6HIK - chains A and L; structure by X-ray diffraction, 1.65 A resolution.

[Chain A]
Protein: Transcriptional enhancer factor TEF-3
Source organism: Homo sapiens
Notes: fragment: C-terminal domain, YAP binding domain
UniProt: Q15561 (TEAD4_HUMAN), isoform Q15561-3; residues 216-434 here correspond to UniProt positions 173-391 (UniProt number = residue number - 43)
Amino-acid sequence (219 residues; numbered 216 to 434; the number before each row is that of its first residue):
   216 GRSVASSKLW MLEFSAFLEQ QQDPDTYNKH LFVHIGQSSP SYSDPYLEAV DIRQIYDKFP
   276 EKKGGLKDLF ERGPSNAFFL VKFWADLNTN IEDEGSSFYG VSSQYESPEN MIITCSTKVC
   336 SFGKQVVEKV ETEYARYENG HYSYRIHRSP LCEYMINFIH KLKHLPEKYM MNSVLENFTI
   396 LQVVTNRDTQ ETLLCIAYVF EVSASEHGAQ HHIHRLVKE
Disordered / not traced: 306-309
Glycans and other covalent adducts: myristic acid (MYR) linked to Cys367
Construct notes: engineered mutation His429 (Tyr386 in Q15561)

[Chain L]
Protein: Transcriptional coactivator YAP1
UniProt: P46937 (YAP1_HUMAN); residue numbers follow UniProt; this construct covers 60-99
Amino-acid sequence (41 residues; each row starts with the number of its first residue):
    59 XDSETDLEAL FNAVMNPKTA NVPQTVPMRL RKLPDSFFKP P
Modified positions: ACE (acetyl group) at position 59
Construct notes: expression tag (59)
Curated features (UniProtKB/Swiss-Prot):
  - modified residue: Ser61 (Phosphoserine), Thr63 (Phosphothreonine), Lys90 (N6-lactoyllysine)
  - mutagenesis: Ser61 (S61A: In YAP-4SA; prevents phosphorylation by LATS1 and LATS2, promoting retention in the nucleus; when associated with A-109; A-127 and A-164. Prevents phosphorylation by PRPK4 ...), Val80 (V80A: No change in interaction with TEAD4. Reduced interaction with TEAD4 and transforming ability; when associated with A-84 and A-85), Val84 (V84A: Reduced interaction with TEAD4 and transforming ability; when associated with A-80 and A-85), Pro85 (P85A: Reduced interaction with TEAD4 and transforming ability; when associated with A-80 and A-84), Met86 (M86A: Complete loss of interaction with TEAD1), Arg89 (R89A: Complete loss of interaction with TEAD1), Lys90 (K90R: Nearly abolished lactylation), Leu91 (L91A: Complete loss of interaction with TEAD1), Ser94 (S94A: Loss of interaction with TEAD1, TEAD2, TEAD3 and TEAD4 ...), Phe95 (F95A: Complete loss of interaction with TEAD1), Phe96 (F96A: Loss of interaction with TEAD1)

[Chain A / chain L interface]
Pairs across the interface (53):
  Glu263(A) with Pro92(L); Ser94(L)
  Val265(A) with Leu91(L), hydrophobic; Pro92(L)
  Gln269(A) with Arg89(L), hydrogen bond (backbone-side chain); Lys90(L), hydrogen bond (side chain-backbone)
  Asp272(A) with Thr83(L); Arg89(L), salt bridge
  Lys273(A) with Met86(L); Arg89(L)
  Leu295(A) with Phe95(L), hydrophobic
  Lys297(A) with Phe95(L), hydrogen bond (side chain-backbone); Phe96(L)
  Trp299(A) with Phe95(L); Pro98(L)
  Ser336(A) with Glu62(L); Leu68(L)
  Phe337(A) with Glu62(L); Leu68(L), hydrophobic; Val80(L), hydrophobic; Pro81(L)
  Lys339(A) with Glu62(L); Thr63(L)
  Val341(A) with Thr63(L)
  Tyr369(A) with Leu65(L)
  Phe373(A) with Leu65(L), hydrophobic; Leu68(L), hydrophobic; Phe69(L)
  Lys376(A) with Leu65(L); Glu66(L), salt bridge; Phe69(L)
  Leu377(A) with Phe69(L)
  Leu380(A) with Phe69(L), hydrophobic; Val72(L), hydrophobic; Met73(L), hydrophobic
  Pro381(A) with Met73(L)
  Met385(A) with Val72(L), hydrophobic
  Ser388(A) with Val72(L)
  Val389(A) with Phe69(L), hydrophobic; Val72(L), hydrophobic
  Glu391(A) with Pro85(L); Met86(L), hydrogen bond (side chain-backbone)
  Asn392(A) with Thr83(L), hydrogen bond
  Val414(A) with Phe95(L), hydrophobic
  Glu416(A) with Arg87(L), salt bridge
  Gln425(A) with Pro99(L)
  His426(A) with Pro99(L)
  His427(A) with Ser94(L), hydrogen bond (side chain-backbone); Lys97(L), hydrogen bond (side chain-backbone); Pro99(L)
  His429(A) with Pro92(L); Ser94(L); Phe95(L)
Other interface residues (no listed pair), chain A (33 interface residues in all): Ala264, Ile270, Gln340, Asn372

[In short]
33 residues of chain A face 24 of chain L across their interface, with 7 hydrogen bonds and 3 salt bridges.
Among the polar pairs are Asp272(A)-Arg89(L), Lys376(A)-Glu66(L) and Glu416(A)-Arg87(L). Myristic acid is
covalently linked to Cys367(A).
Chain A is Transcriptional enhancer factor TEF-3 (Homo sapiens) and chain L is Transcriptional coactivator
YAP1; the structure, X-ray structure of TEAD4(Y429H) mutant) complexed with YAP (wildtype): Molecular and
structural characterization of a TEAD ..., was determined by X-ray diffraction, deposited together with 6HIL.
